1PED - chains A and D of the 4 polymer chains in the assembly; structure by X-ray diffraction, 2.15 A resolution.

== Chain A (and D) ==
Molecule: NADP-dependent alcohol dehydrogenase
Source organism: Clostridium beijerinckii
Notes: EC 1.1.1.2; chain D of this document is another copy of the same molecule, construct and numbering; everything in this record applies to it too
Reference sequence: P25984 (ADH_CLOBE); residue numbers follow UniProt; this construct covers 1-351
Sequence (351 residues; each row starts with the number of its first residue):
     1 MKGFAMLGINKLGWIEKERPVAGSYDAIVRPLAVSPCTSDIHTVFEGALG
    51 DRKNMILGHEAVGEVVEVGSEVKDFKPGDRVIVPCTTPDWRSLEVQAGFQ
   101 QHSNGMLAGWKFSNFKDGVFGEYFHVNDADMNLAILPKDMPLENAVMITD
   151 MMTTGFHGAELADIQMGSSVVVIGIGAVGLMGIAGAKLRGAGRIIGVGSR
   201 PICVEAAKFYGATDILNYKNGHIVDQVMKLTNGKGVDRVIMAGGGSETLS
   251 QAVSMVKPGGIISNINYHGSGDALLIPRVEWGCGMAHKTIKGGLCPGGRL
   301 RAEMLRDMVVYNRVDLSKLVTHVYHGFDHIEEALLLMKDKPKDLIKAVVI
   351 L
Sequence notes: conflict Thr154 (Ser in P25984), Lys234 (Glu in P25984)
Bound ions: Zn2+: Cys37, His59, Glu60, Asp150
Swiss-Prot annotation at these positions:
  - binding site (Zn(2+)): Cys37, His59, Glu60, Asp150
  - binding site (NADP(+)): Ile175 to Val178, Gly198 to Arg200, Tyr218, Ile265 to Tyr267, Lys340

== How chain A and chain D interact ==
Pairs across the interface (47):
  Phe156(A) - Met166(D)  hydrophobic
  Glu160(A) - Met166(D)
  Ile164(A) - Arg189(D)  hydrogen bond (backbone-side chain)
  Met166(A) - Phe156(D)  hydrophobic
  Met166(A) - Glu160(D)
  Met166(A) - Gly185(D)
  Met166(A) - Arg189(D)
  Met166(A) - Met304(D)
  Met166(A) - Met308(D)  hydrophobic
  Gly167(A) - Met304(D)
  Gly167(A) - Met308(D)
  Ser168(A) - Met304(D)
  Gly185(A) - Met166(D)
  Lys187(A) - Arg313(D)
  Leu188(A) - Lys187(D)
  Leu188(A) - Leu188(D)
  Leu188(A) - Arg189(D)  hydrogen bond (backbone-backbone)
  Leu188(A) - Gly190(D)  hydrogen bond (backbone-backbone)
  Arg189(A) - Ile164(D)  hydrogen bond (side chain-backbone)
  Arg189(A) - Met166(D)
  Arg189(A) - Leu188(D)  hydrogen bond (backbone-backbone)
  Arg189(A) - Arg189(D)  hydrogen bond (backbone-side chain)
  Gly190(A) - Leu188(D)  hydrogen bond (backbone-backbone)
  Gly190(A) - Met308(D)
  Ala191(A) - Arg313(D)  hydrogen bond (backbone-side chain)
  Gly192(A) - Tyr311(D)
  Gly192(A) - Arg313(D)  hydrogen bond (backbone-side chain)
  Arg193(A) - Tyr311(D)
  Ile194(A) - Arg313(D)
  Gly211(A) - Arg313(D)  hydrogen bond (backbone-side chain)
  Thr213(A) - Tyr311(D)
  Thr213(A) - Arg313(D)
  Met304(A) - Met166(D)
  Met304(A) - Gly167(D)
  Met304(A) - Ser168(D)
  Met308(A) - Met166(D)
  Met308(A) - Gly167(D)
  Met308(A) - Gly190(D)
  Tyr311(A) - Gly192(D)
  Tyr311(A) - Arg193(D)  hydrogen bond
  Tyr311(A) - Thr213(D)
  Arg313(A) - Lys187(D)
  Arg313(A) - Ala191(D)  hydrogen bond (side chain-backbone)
  Arg313(A) - Gly192(D)  hydrogen bond (side chain-backbone)
  Arg313(A) - Ile194(D)
  Arg313(A) - Gly211(D)  hydrogen bond (side chain-backbone)
  Arg313(A) - Thr213(D)
Also at the interface, not in a pair above, chain A (24 interface residues in all): Ala159, Gln165, Arg301
Also at the interface, not in a pair above, chain D (25 interface residues in all): Ala159, Gln165, Asp237, Arg301

== In short ==
The interface between chain A and chain D involves 24 residues on one side and 25 on the other; the contacts
include 14 hydrogen bonds. Polar contacts include Ile164(A)-Arg189(D), Arg189(A)-Arg189(D) and
Ala191(A)-Arg313(D). UniProt lists 4 Zn2+-binding residues and 12 NADP+-binding residues on chain A.
Both chains are NADP-dependent alcohol dehydrogenase (Clostridium beijerinckii). Entry 1PED (Bacterial
secondary alcohol dehydrogenase (apo-form)) was determined by X-ray diffraction together with 1KEV from the
same study.
